Entry 8VID (electron microscopy, 5.90 A resolution (low resolution: residue-level contacts below are approximate; hydrogen-bond / salt-bridge calls are withheld)); this record covers chains P and Q of the 6 polymer chains in the assembly.

# Chain P (and Q)
Protein: Flagellar motor switch protein FliN
Organism: Salmonella enterica subsp. enterica serovar Typhimurium
Notes: chain Q of this document is another copy of the same molecule, construct and numbering; everything in this record applies to it too
UniProtKB: P26419 (FLIN_SALTY); numbering as in UniProt (aligned over 1-137)
Sequence (137 residues; each row starts with the number of its first residue):
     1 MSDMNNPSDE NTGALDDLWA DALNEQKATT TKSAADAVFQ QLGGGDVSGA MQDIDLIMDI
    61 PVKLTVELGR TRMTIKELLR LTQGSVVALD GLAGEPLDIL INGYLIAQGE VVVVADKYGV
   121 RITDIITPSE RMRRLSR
Disordered / not traced: 1-54 (chain Q: 1-56)

# How chain P and chain Q interact
Pairs across the interface - 40 pairs, chain P then chain Q:
  I60(P) - T74(Q)
  P61(P) - M73(Q)
  V62(P) - M73(Q)
  V66(P) - V66(Q)
  V66(P) - E67(Q)
  V66(P) - L68(Q)
  E67(P) - V66(Q)
  T71(P) - V62(Q)
  M73(P) - P61(Q)
  M73(P) - V62(Q)
  T74(P) - I60(Q)
  T74(P) - P61(Q)
  I75(P) - I60(Q)
  Q83(P) - I122(Q)
  Q83(P) - T123(Q)
  Q83(P) - D124(Q)
  G84(P) - I122(Q)
  S85(P) - V120(Q)
  S85(P) - I122(Q)
  V86(P) - V120(Q)
  V87(P) - Y118(Q)
  V87(P) - G119(Q)
  V87(P) - V120(Q)
  A88(P) - Y118(Q)
  L89(P) - Y118(Q)
  A93(P) - D116(Q)
  Y118(P) - A88(Q)
  Y118(P) - L89(Q)
  Y118(P) - G91(Q)
  G119(P) - V87(Q)
  G119(P) - A88(Q)
  V120(P) - S85(Q)
  V120(P) - V86(Q)
  V120(P) - V87(Q)
  R121(P) - S85(Q)
  R121(P) - V86(Q)
  I122(P) - Q83(Q)
  I122(P) - G84(Q)
  I122(P) - S85(Q)
  T123(P) - Q83(Q)
Also at the interface, not in a pair above, chain P (28 interface residues in all): M58, L64, L68, L92, K117
Also at the interface, not in a pair above, chain Q (30 interface residues in all): G69, R70, T71, I75, T82, K117, R121

# In short
The interface between chain P and chain Q involves 28 residues on one side and 30 on the other.
Both chains are Flagellar motor switch protein FliN (Salmonella enterica subsp. enterica serovar Typhimurium).
Entry 8VID (CW Flagellar Switch Complex with extra density - FliF, FliG, FliM, and FliN forming single subunit
...) was determined by electron microscopy (same publication as 8T8P, 8VIB, 8VKQ and 8VKR).
